Entry 4DSK (X-ray diffraction, 2.18 A resolution); this record covers chains C and A of the 3 polymer chains in the assembly.

== Chain C ==
Molecule: 17-nt DNA strand
Sequence (17 nucleotides; each row starts with the number of its first residue):
     1 TCACGAGTCC TGTAGCC
Disordered / not traced: 1, 17

== Chain A ==
Protein: DNA polymerase
Organism: Geobacillus stearothermophilus
Notes: EC 2.7.7.7
UniProtKB: D9N168 (D9N168_GEOSE); residues 298-876 here correspond to UniProt positions 1-579 (UniProt number = residue number - 297)
Sequence (579 residues; numbered 298 to 876; the number before each row is that of its first residue):
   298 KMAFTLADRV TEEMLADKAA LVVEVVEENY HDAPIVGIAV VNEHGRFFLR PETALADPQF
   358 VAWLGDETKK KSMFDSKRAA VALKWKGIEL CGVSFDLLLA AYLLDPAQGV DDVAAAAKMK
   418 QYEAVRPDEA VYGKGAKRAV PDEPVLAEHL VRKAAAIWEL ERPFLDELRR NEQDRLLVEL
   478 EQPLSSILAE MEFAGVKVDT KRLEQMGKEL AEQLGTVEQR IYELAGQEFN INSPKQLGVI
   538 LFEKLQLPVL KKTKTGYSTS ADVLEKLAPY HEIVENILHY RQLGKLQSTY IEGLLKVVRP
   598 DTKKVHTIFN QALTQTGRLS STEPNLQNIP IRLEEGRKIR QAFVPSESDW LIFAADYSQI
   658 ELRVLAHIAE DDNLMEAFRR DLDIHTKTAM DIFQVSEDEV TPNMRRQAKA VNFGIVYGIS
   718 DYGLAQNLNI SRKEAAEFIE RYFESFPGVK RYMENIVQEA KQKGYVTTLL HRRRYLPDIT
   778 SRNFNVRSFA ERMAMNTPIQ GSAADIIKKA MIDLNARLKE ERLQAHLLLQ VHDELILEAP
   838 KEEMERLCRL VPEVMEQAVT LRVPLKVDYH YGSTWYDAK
Disordered / not traced: 549-552
Sequence notes: engineered mutation Asp-598 (Ala301 in D9N168), Val-713 (Pro416 in D9N168)
Ion coordination: Ca2+ site 1: Asp-354, Gln-356; Ca2+ site 2: Asp-830, Glu-831 (together with pyrophosphate); Ca2+ site 3 near Leu-858 (its only coordinating residue here)
Ligand contacts: pyrophosphate (POP): Asp-653, Tyr-654, Asp-830, Glu-831

== Chain C / chain A interface ==
Pairs across the interface (46):
  DC2(C) with Ala-558(A), base contact
  DA3(C) with Ala-707(A), hydrogen bond to the base; Gly-711(A), base contact; Tyr-714(A), base contact; Gly-720(A), base contact; Leu-721(A), base contact; Asn-724(A), hydrogen bond to the base
  DC4(C) with Tyr-714(A), stacking on the base; Phe-786(A), phosphate contact; Arg-789(A), salt bridge to the phosphate; Asn-793(A), sugar contact; Gln-797(A), hydrogen bond to the base
  DG5(C) with Gln-612(A), phosphate contact; Thr-613(A), sugar contact; Arg-615(A), base contact; Arg-771(A), salt bridge to the phosphate; Phe-786(A), phosphate contact; Met-790(A), phosphate contact; Gln-797(A), hydrogen bond to the sugar; His-829(A), base contact
  DA6(C) with Leu-610(A), phosphate contact; Thr-611(A), phosphate contact; Gln-612(A), hydrogen bond to the phosphate; Ser-617(A), phosphate contact
  DG7(C) with Leu-610(A), phosphate contact; Ser-617(A), hydrogen bond to the phosphate; Ser-618(A), sugar contact; Thr-619(A), phosphate contact; Asn-622(A), hydrogen bond to the sugar; Asn-625(A), base contact
  DT8(C) with Lys-582(A), hydrogen bond to the base; Thr-619(A), phosphate contact; Glu-620(A), hydrogen bond to the phosphate
  DC9(C) with Lys-582(A), hydrogen bond to the sugar; Ser-585(A), phosphate contact; Thr-586(A), sugar contact; Gly-590(A), phosphate contact; Lys-593(A), salt bridge to the phosphate
  DC10(C) with Asn-529(A), phosphate contact; Ser-585(A), phosphate contact
  DT11(C) with Asn-527(A), hydrogen bond to the phosphate; Asn-529(A), sugar contact; Ser-530(A), hydrogen bond to the phosphate
  DG12(C) with Ser-530(A), hydrogen bond to the phosphate; Gln-533(A), hydrogen bond to the phosphate
  DT13(C) with Lys-532(A), salt bridge to the phosphate
Interface residues without a listed pair, chain A (39 interface residues in all): Glu-589, Phe-710, Ile-716, Ser-717

== In short ==
Chain C and chain A form an interface of 12 and 39 residues respectively; the contacts include 14 hydrogen
bonds, 4 salt bridges and 1 aromatic stacking contact. Polar contacts include DA3(C)/Ala-707(A),
DA3(C)/Asn-724(A) and DC4(C)/Gln-797(A). Bound to chain A: pyrophosphate.
Here chain C is a 17-nt DNA strand and chain A is DNA polymerase (Geobacillus stearothermophilus). Entry 4DSK
(Crystal structure of fragment DNA polymerase I from Bacillus stearothermophilus with duplex DNA, PPi and
Calcium) was determined by X-ray diffraction.
